Entry 4GXU (X-ray diffraction, 3.29 A resolution); this record covers chains C and D of the 12 polymer chains in the assembly.

# Chain C
Name: Hemagglutinin HA1 chain
Source organism: Influenza A virus
UniProtKB: Q9WFX3 (HEMA_I18A0); the construct lacks a stretch of the UniProt sequence, so the offset changes along the chain: 11-54 = UniProt 18-61; 55-83 = UniProt 63-91; 84-95 = UniProt 93-104; 96-125 = UniProt 106-135; 3 more segments
Chain sequence (331 residues; each row starts with the number of its first residue; a row labelled like 125A-125C holds insertion residues (125A, then the next letters in order)):
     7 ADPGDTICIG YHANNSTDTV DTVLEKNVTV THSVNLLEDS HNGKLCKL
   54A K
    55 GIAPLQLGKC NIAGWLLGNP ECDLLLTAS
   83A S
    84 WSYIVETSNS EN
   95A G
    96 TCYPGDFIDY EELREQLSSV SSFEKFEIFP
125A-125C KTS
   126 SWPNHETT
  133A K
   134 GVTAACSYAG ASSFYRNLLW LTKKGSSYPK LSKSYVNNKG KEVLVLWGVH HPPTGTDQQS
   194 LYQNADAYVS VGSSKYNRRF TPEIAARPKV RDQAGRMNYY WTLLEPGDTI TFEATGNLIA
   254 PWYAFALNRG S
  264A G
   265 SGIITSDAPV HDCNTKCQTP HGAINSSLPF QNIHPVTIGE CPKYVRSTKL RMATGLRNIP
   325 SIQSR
Unresolved in the structure: 7-8, 326-329
Disulfide bonds: Cys52-Cys277, Cys64-Cys76, Cys97-Cys139, Cys281-Cys305
Covalently attached groups: N-acetylglucosamine (NAG) linked to Asn21; glycan linked to Asn95
Sequence notes: expression tag (7-10)
Curated features (UniProtKB/Swiss-Prot):
  - site: Arg329 (Cleavage)
  - glycosylation (N-linked (GlcNAc...) asparagine): Asn20, Asn21, Asn33, Asn95, Asn289
From the paper describing this entry:
  - mutagenesis - D190E (250-fold), D190N, D225G (360-fold), A227H, A227P: decreased binding to 1F1
  - mutagenesis - D190E (1,900-fold), D225G, A227H, A227P: decreased binding to 1I20
  - mutagenesis - A227T: unchanged binding to 1F1
  - mutagenesis - D190E, D225G: unchanged binding to mAbs 2B12, 2D1, and 4D20

# Chain D
Name: Hemagglutinin HA2 chain
Source organism: Influenza A virus
UniProtKB: Q9WFX3 (HEMA_I18A0); residues 1-176 here correspond to UniProt positions 345-520 (UniProt number = residue number + 344)
Chain sequence (176 residues; each row starts with the number of its first residue):
     1 GLFGAIAGFI EGGWTGMIDG WYGYHHQNEQ GSGYAADQKS TQNAIDGITN KVNSVIEKMN
    61 TQFTAVGKEF NNLERRIENL NKKVDDGFLD IWTYNAELLV LLENERTLDF HDSNVRNLYE
   121 KVKSQLKNNA KEIGNGCFEF YHKCDDACME SVRNGTYDYP KYSEESKLNR EEIDGV
Unresolved in the structure: 172-176
Disulfide bonds: Cys144-Cys148
Covalently attached groups: N-acetylglucosamine (NAG) linked to Asn154
Curated features (UniProtKB/Swiss-Prot):
  - glycosylation: Asn154 (N-linked (GlcNAc...) asparagine)

# How chain C and chain D interact
Cross-chain cystine bridges: Cys14(C)-Cys137(D)
Pairs across the interface (125):
  Pro9(C) - Glu139(D)
  Gly10(C) - Glu139(D)
  Asp11(C) - Gln27(D)
  Asp11(C) - Asn28(D)
  Asp11(C) - Glu29(D)
  Asp11(C) - Glu139(D)
  Asp11(C) - Phe140(D)  hydrogen bond (backbone-backbone)
  Asp11(C) - Lys143(D)
  Asp11(C) - Cys144(D)  hydrogen bond (side chain-backbone)
  Asp11(C) - Met149(D)
  Thr12(C) - His26(D)
  Thr12(C) - Gln27(D)  hydrogen bond (backbone-backbone)
  Thr12(C) - Phe138(D)
  Thr12(C) - Met149(D)
  Ile13(C) - His25(D)
  Ile13(C) - Cys137(D)
  Ile13(C) - Phe138(D)  hydrogen bond (backbone-backbone)
  Cys14(C) - Trp14(D)
  Cys14(C) - Gly23(D)
  Cys14(C) - Tyr24(D)
  Cys14(C) - His25(D)  hydrogen bond (backbone-backbone)
  Cys14(C) - Gly136(D)
  Cys14(C) - Cys137(D)  disulfide
  Ile15(C) - Ile10(D)
  Ile15(C) - Trp14(D)
  Ile15(C) - Gly23(D)
  Ile15(C) - Tyr24(D)  hydrophobic
  Ile15(C) - Val122(D)  hydrophobic
  Ile15(C) - Gly136(D)  hydrogen bond (backbone-backbone)
  Ile15(C) - Phe138(D)  hydrophobic
  Gly16(C) - Trp14(D)
  Gly16(C) - Tyr22(D)
  Gly16(C) - Gly23(D)  hydrogen bond (backbone-backbone)
  Tyr17(C) - Ile6(D)  hydrophobic
  Tyr17(C) - Ala7(D)  hydrogen bond (side chain-backbone)
  Tyr17(C) - Ile10(D)  hydrogen bond (side chain-backbone)
  Tyr17(C) - Glu11(D)
  Tyr17(C) - Gly12(D)  hydrogen bond (side chain-backbone)
  Tyr17(C) - Gly13(D)
  Tyr17(C) - Trp14(D)  hydrogen bond (backbone-backbone)
  Tyr17(C) - Met17(D)
  Tyr17(C) - Trp21(D)
  Tyr17(C) - Val115(D)  hydrophobic
  His18(C) - Met17(D)  hydrogen bond (side chain-backbone)
  His18(C) - Gly20(D)  hydrogen bond (side chain-backbone)
  His18(C) - Trp21(D)  hydrogen bond (backbone-backbone)
  Ala19(C) - Gly13(D)
  Ala19(C) - Trp14(D)  hydrogen bond (backbone-backbone)
  Ala19(C) - Thr15(D)
  Val26(C) - Asn104(D)
  Asp27(C) - Leu101(D)
  Asp27(C) - Asn104(D)  hydrogen bond (backbone-side chain)
  Thr28(C) - Leu101(D)
  Thr28(C) - Asn104(D)
  Thr28(C) - Glu105(D)  hydrogen bond
  Thr28(C) - Leu108(D)
  Val29(C) - Leu101(D)
  Val29(C) - Leu102(D)  hydrophobic
  Val29(C) - Glu105(D)  hydrogen bond (backbone-side chain)
  Leu30(C) - Glu105(D)  hydrogen bond (backbone-side chain)
  His38(C) - Trp21(D)  hydrogen bond
  Val40(C) - Val52(D)  hydrophobic
  Leu42(C) - Val55(D)  hydrophobic
  Lys54A(C) - Thr64(D)  hydrogen bond
  Glu106(C) - Asn71(D)
  Arg109(C) - Glu69(D)  salt bridge
  Glu110(C) - Lys68(D)  salt bridge
  Gly264A(C) - Thr64(D)
  Gly264A(C) - Val66(D)
  Ser265(C) - Val66(D)
  Gly266(C) - Val66(D)
  Ile267(C) - Glu69(D)
  Ser291(C) - Ile56(D)
  Pro293(C) - Met59(D)  hydrophobic
  Phe294(C) - Trp92(D)  hydrophobic
  Phe294(C) - Ala96(D)  hydrophobic
  Thr301(C) - Gln62(D)
  Thr301(C) - Ala65(D)
  Thr301(C) - Val66(D)
  Ile302(C) - Ala65(D)
  Ile302(C) - Val66(D)  hydrophobic
  Gly303(C) - Gln62(D)
  Gly303(C) - Phe63(D)
  Gly303(C) - Thr64(D)  hydrogen bond (backbone-backbone)
  Gly303(C) - Ala65(D)  hydrogen bond (backbone-backbone)
  Glu304(C) - Thr61(D)  hydrogen bond
  Glu304(C) - Gln62(D)
  Cys305(C) - Gln62(D)
  Pro306(C) - Gln62(D)
  Lys307(C) - Gln62(D)
  Lys307(C) - Trp92(D)
  Tyr308(C) - Leu89(D)
  Val309(C) - Leu89(D)  hydrophobic
  Val309(C) - Trp92(D)
  Val309(C) - Thr93(D)
  Arg310(C) - Leu89(D)
  Arg310(C) - Asp90(D)  salt bridge
  Arg310(C) - Thr93(D)  hydrogen bond (backbone-side chain)
  Ser311(C) - Thr93(D)
  Ser311(C) - Glu97(D)  hydrogen bond
  Leu314(C) - Ala96(D)  hydrophobic
  Leu314(C) - Glu97(D)
  Arg315(C) - Val100(D)
  Arg315(C) - Asn104(D)  hydrogen bond (backbone-side chain)
  Met316(C) - Lys51(D)
  Met316(C) - Asn104(D)
  Ala317(C) - Asn104(D)  hydrogen bond (backbone-side chain)
  Ala317(C) - Thr107(D)
  Thr318(C) - Trp21(D)
  Thr318(C) - Ile48(D)
  Thr318(C) - Val52(D)
  Thr318(C) - Thr107(D)
  Thr318(C) - His111(D)  hydrogen bond (backbone-side chain)
  Gly319(C) - Trp21(D)
  Gly319(C) - Leu108(D)
  Gly319(C) - His111(D)  hydrogen bond (backbone-side chain)
  Leu320(C) - Trp21(D)
  Leu320(C) - His111(D)
  Arg321(C) - Leu108(D)
  Ile323(C) - Ala7(D)  hydrophobic
  Ile323(C) - Glu11(D)
  Ile323(C) - Gly12(D)
  Ile323(C) - Gly13(D)  hydrogen bond (backbone-backbone)
  Pro324(C) - Gly13(D)
  Pro324(C) - Thr15(D)
Interface residues without a listed pair, chain C (54 interface residues in all): Val34, Val36, Lys313
Interface residues without a listed pair, chain D (67 interface residues in all): Ile18, Gly67, Phe70, Glu103, Leu118, Tyr119, His142, Val152, Arg153

# In short
The interface between chain C and chain D involves 54 residues on one side and 67 on the other; the contacts
include 1 disulfide bond, 31 hydrogen bonds and 3 salt bridges. Polar pairs include Arg109(C)-Glu69(D),
Glu110(C)-Lys68(D) and Arg310(C)-Asp90(D). The paper reports that D190E, D190N and D225G of chain C, among
others, reduce binding to 1F1; D190E, D225G and A227H of chain C, among others, reduce binding to 1I20.
Chain C is Hemagglutinin HA1 chain and chain D is Hemagglutinin HA2 chain, both from Influenza A virus; the
structure, Crystal structure of antibody 1F1 bound to the 1918 influenza hemagglutinin, was determined by
X-ray diffraction (same publication as 4GXV and 4GXX).
